8PI7 - chains E and B of the 4 polymer chains in the assembly; structure by X-ray diffraction, 3.20 A resolution.

# Chain E
Molecule: Chains: E
Notes: engineered mutation(s): NM_175914.5 c.-169C>T (g.42984276)
Sequence (21 nucleotides; row label = number of the first residue in the row):
   301 ACTGGTTACT CTTTAATGTA T

# Chain B
Molecule: Hepatocyte nuclear factor 1-alpha
Source organism: Homo sapiens
Reference sequence: P20823 (HNF1A_HUMAN); residues 83-279 here = UniProt positions 83-279
Sequence (198 residues; each row starts with the number of its first residue):
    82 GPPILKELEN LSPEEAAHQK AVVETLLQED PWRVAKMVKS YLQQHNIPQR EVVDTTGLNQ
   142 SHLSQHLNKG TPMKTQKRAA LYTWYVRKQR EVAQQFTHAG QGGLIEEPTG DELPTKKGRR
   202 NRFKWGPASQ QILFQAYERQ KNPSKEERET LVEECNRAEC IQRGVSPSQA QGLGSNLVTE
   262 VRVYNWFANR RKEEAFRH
Unresolved in the structure: 82-89, 181-200, 277-279
Construct notes: expression tag (82)
Swiss-Prot annotation at these positions:
  - DNA-binding region: Gly199 to His279 (Homeobox)
  - region (Interaction with DNA): Gln130 to Glu132, His143 to Asn149, Lys155 to Lys158, Arg203 to Trp206, Arg263 to Tyr265, Asn270 to Lys273
  - motif: Lys197 to Lys205 (Nuclear localization signal)
  - modified residue (Phosphoserine): Ser93, Ser247
  - cross-link: Lys117 (Glycyl lysine isopeptide (Lys-Gly) (interchain with G-Cter in ubiquitin))
  - natural variant: Leu107 (L107R: In MODY3), Lys117 (K117E: In MODY3; uncertain significance), Tyr122 (Y122C: In MODY3), Asn127 (N127Y: In a hepatocellular carcinoma sample), Ile128 (I128N: In MODY3; uncertain significance), Pro129 (P129T: In MODY3; uncertain significance), Arg131 (R131Q: In MODY3; R131W: In MODY3), Val133 (V133M: In MODY3), Ser142 (S142F: In MODY3), His143 (H143Y: In MODY3), Lys158 (K158N: In MODY3; uncertain significance), Arg159 (R159Q: In MODY3; R159W: In MODY3), 20 further natural variant entries in UniProt
  - mutagenesis: Lys117 (K117R: Strong loss of SPOP-mediated ubiquitination), Asn127 (N127W: Abolishes transcription activation), Glu132 (E132K: Abolishes transcription activation), Phe177 (F177S: No significant effect on transcription activation), Ile186 (I186Q: No effect on transcription activation), Thr190 (T190Q: No effect on transcription activation), Asn202 (N202D: Reduces transcription activation by 70%), Val246 (V246D: Reduces transcription activation by 75%), Asn257 (N257W: Reduces transcription activation by 70%)
From the paper describing this entry:
  - conformationally variable residues (order/disorder transition): Asn266, Lys273

# Interface between chain E and chain B
Contacting residue pairs (25):
  DG305(E) - Pro153(B)  phosphate contact
  DT306(E) - His143(B)  salt bridge to the phosphate
  DT306(E) - Thr152(B)  base contact
  DT306(E) - Pro153(B)  phosphate contact
  DT306(E) - Met154(B)  phosphate contact
  DT306(E) - Lys155(B)  hydrogen bond to the phosphate
  DT306(E) - Lys158(B)  phosphate contact
  DT307(E) - Asn140(B)  phosphate contact
  DT307(E) - His143(B)  phosphate contact
  DT307(E) - Gln146(B)  hydrogen bond to the base
  DT307(E) - Lys158(B)  salt bridge to the phosphate
  DA308(E) - Asn140(B)  phosphate contact
  DA308(E) - Ser142(B)  hydrogen bond to the base
  DT314(E) - Arg203(B)  hydrogen bond to the base
  DA315(E) - Arg203(B)  hydrogen bond to the base
  DA315(E) - Phe204(B)  phosphate contact
  DA315(E) - Lys205(B)  salt bridge to the phosphate
  DA315(E) - Trp206(B)  hydrogen bond to the phosphate
  DA315(E) - Asn270(B)  base contact
  DA316(E) - Arg203(B)  sugar contact
  DA316(E) - Phe204(B)  phosphate contact
  DA316(E) - Arg263(B)  salt bridge to the phosphate
  DA316(E) - Asn266(B)  phosphate contact
  DA316(E) - Asn270(B)  hydrogen bond to the base
  DT317(E) - Asn266(B)  base contact
Also at the interface, not in a pair above, chain E (9 interface residues in all): DC309

# In short
9 residues of chain E face 16 of chain B across their interface, with 7 hydrogen bonds and 4 salt bridges.
Polar pairs include DT307(E)-Gln146(B), DA308(E)-Ser142(B) and DT314(E)-Arg203(B). Curated annotation
(UniProt) lists a DNA-binding region and 9 mutagenesis sites on chain B. From the paper: conformational
variability at Asn266(B) and Lys273(B).
Chain E is Chains: E and chain B is Hepatocyte nuclear factor 1-alpha (Homo sapiens); the structure, DNA
binding domain of HNF-1A bound to P2-HNF4A promoter DNA variant (P2 -169C>T), was determined by X-ray
diffraction (same publication as 8PI8, 8PI9 and 8PIA).
